Entry 5NRL (electron microscopy, 7.20 A resolution (low resolution: residue-level contacts below are approximate; hydrogen-bond / salt-bridge calls are withheld)); this record covers chains 2 and Y of the 58 polymer chains in the assembly.

# Chain 2
Molecule: U2 snRNA
Source organism: Saccharomyces cerevisiae
Sequence (1175 nucleotides; row label = number of the first residue in the row):
     1 ACGAAUCUCU UUGCCUUUUG GCUUAGAUCA AGUGUAGUAU CUGUUCUUUU CAGUGUAACA
    61 ACUGAAAUGA CCUCAAUGAG GCUCAUUACC UUUUAAUUUG UUACAAUACA CAUUUUUUGG
   121 CACCCAAAAU AAUAAAAUGG ACGGGAAGAG ACUUUUUAAG CAAGUUGUUU UCCGCUAAUG
   181 UCAGGUCUCA CUACUUUUUG CUGCUAUUUU UCUUCGCUCA UGGUUUCUUC AUAAGGCGUU
   241 UUUAUGAUGG UUUUUCGAAA UUGGUUUUUG AGACGACGGU UGCUCAAGGU UAUUGUUUUU
   301 GUUUUCUUCU GGUUGUUUUC UAUUUUCUUU UUUUUAGCUU UCUGUUUCUC CCUUAGUUUG
   361 GCUUUUUGCU UCAUACUCUU CCCUGUCUUU CCGAGCCGUU UAUGUCCAAC GCGGGAUUUG
   421 GUUUUUCUUU AUCGAUGGGA AGAAAUGGUG CUAUAGUAGG UUGGGAGAUA AUAUUUAUGG
   481 UAUGGGGUGC UAGUGCGGAU GGGGCGCUCU UAUUGUUGAU UUCUUCGCUC GUCUUCUUUU
   541 UCUGGUGGCG CUGCAAGAGG AAGUUUUUCG ACUUUGUUAU GAUUUUUGGU UUGCAAGGAA
   601 AGGUGUCUUA CGAUUCUUUU UUUGAUGUAA UAGGAUAAGC UUGCUUAUCC CCCAAGUAUC
   661 GGCCAAAGUU GUUGAUUUUC CUUUUGAAGU GUCCUCGGUU UGAGGGGGUG UAGGGUGGGG
   721 UUGGUCUACA AUAAGAGUGU UCCAUUGUUA ACGUGCUGGC GUCUUUUACU AUAUUUUUUU
   781 UCCCAGUUUA UUUUGUGCUU AUUUUCUCAU UGAGGAGAAG GAGCUCUUCU CGCAGGAUAU
   841 AAAUGGAGGU UUGCUAAAGG GGAGGAGAUG UGUUUGUGAG AAUACUGCUG AGAGAGUUCU
   901 GGAAGAGAAA AAAAGGAGGC AAUGGAAGGC GUUUGCUGGG AAAAGAGAAG AGCCAUGACU
   961 GCAUCUGUUG UUUCAAGGCC AGUUUUAUUA ACCGCCUAUG UCAUAGAGGC GUUUUUUUUG
  1021 GAGGGAUUUG AAGAAUGCCG GCGGCAUCAA GAAACGGACU UGAUGGUUGA CGCCUGUUUU
  1081 UAAAGUUAGA GACGUCGCGA CCCUCGCACU UGUGGAGUCG UUCUUGACUU UUACUUUGGU
  1141 CGCUUGAUGU UUCUCUCGUC UUCCCGUUCG CUCUU
Unresolved in the structure: 1-2, 14-29, 74-78, 87-107, 123-138, 151-1088, 1110-1114, 1131-1137, 1155-1158, 1170-1175
Modified positions: PSU (pseudouridine-5'-monophosphate) at position 35; PSU (pseudouridine-5'-monophosphate) at position 42; PSU (pseudouridine-5'-monophosphate) at position 44

# Chain Y
Molecule: U2 small nuclear ribonucleoprotein B''
Source organism: Saccharomyces cerevisiae
UniProt: P40567 (MSL1_YEAST); residue numbers follow UniProt; this construct covers 1-111
Sequence (111 residues; each row starts with the number of its first residue):
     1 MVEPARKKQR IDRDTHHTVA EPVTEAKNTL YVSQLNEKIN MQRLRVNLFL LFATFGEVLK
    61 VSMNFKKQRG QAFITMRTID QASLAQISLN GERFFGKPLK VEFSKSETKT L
Unresolved in the structure: 1-27

# Chain 2 / chain Y interface
Residue-residue contacts (34; chain 2 residue first):
  G1097(2) - Asn40(Y)
  G1097(2) - Gln42(Y)
  G1097(2) - Arg43(Y)
  C1098(2) - Asn40(Y)
  C1098(2) - Arg43(Y)
  G1099(2) - Ile39(Y)
  A1100(2) - Asn36(Y)
  A1100(2) - Lys38(Y)
  C1102(2) - Lys38(Y)
  C1103(2) - Glu37(Y)
  U1104(2) - Arg69(Y)
  G1106(2) - Tyr31(Y)
  G1106(2) - Ser33(Y)
  G1106(2) - Gln34(Y)
  G1106(2) - Arg69(Y)
  G1106(2) - Gln71(Y)
  C1107(2) - Tyr31(Y)
  C1107(2) - Phe73(Y)
  C1107(2) - Glu102(Y)
  C1107(2) - Phe103(Y)
  C1107(2) - Ser104(Y)
  C1107(2) - Lys105(Y)
  A1108(2) - Asn64(Y)
  A1108(2) - Phe65(Y)
  A1108(2) - Phe73(Y)
  A1108(2) - Ser106(Y)
  A1108(2) - Thr108(Y)
  C1109(2) - Asn64(Y)
  C1109(2) - Lys109(Y)
  G1138(2) - Glu37(Y)
  G1138(2) - Lys38(Y)
  G1138(2) - Met41(Y)
  G1138(2) - Lys66(Y)
  G1138(2) - Gln68(Y)
Also at the interface, not in a pair above, chain 2 (13 interface residues in all): C1101
Also at the interface, not in a pair above, chain Y (27 interface residues in all): Lys100, Glu107

# In short
13 residues of chain 2 face 27 of chain Y across their interface.
Here chain 2 is U2 snRNA and chain Y is U2 small nuclear ribonucleoprotein B'', both from Saccharomyces
cerevisiae. Entry 5NRL (Structure of a pre-catalytic spliceosome) was determined by electron microscopy.
